PDB entry 6QPC | electron microscopy, 3.50 A resolution | chains A and B

Chain A (and B):
Name: Anoctamin-6
From: Mus musculus
Notes: chain B of this document is another copy of the same molecule, construct and numbering; everything in this record applies to it too
UniProt: Q6P9J9 (ANO6_MOUSE); residues 1-911 here = UniProt positions 1-911
Chain sequence (911 residues; row label = number of the first residue in the row):
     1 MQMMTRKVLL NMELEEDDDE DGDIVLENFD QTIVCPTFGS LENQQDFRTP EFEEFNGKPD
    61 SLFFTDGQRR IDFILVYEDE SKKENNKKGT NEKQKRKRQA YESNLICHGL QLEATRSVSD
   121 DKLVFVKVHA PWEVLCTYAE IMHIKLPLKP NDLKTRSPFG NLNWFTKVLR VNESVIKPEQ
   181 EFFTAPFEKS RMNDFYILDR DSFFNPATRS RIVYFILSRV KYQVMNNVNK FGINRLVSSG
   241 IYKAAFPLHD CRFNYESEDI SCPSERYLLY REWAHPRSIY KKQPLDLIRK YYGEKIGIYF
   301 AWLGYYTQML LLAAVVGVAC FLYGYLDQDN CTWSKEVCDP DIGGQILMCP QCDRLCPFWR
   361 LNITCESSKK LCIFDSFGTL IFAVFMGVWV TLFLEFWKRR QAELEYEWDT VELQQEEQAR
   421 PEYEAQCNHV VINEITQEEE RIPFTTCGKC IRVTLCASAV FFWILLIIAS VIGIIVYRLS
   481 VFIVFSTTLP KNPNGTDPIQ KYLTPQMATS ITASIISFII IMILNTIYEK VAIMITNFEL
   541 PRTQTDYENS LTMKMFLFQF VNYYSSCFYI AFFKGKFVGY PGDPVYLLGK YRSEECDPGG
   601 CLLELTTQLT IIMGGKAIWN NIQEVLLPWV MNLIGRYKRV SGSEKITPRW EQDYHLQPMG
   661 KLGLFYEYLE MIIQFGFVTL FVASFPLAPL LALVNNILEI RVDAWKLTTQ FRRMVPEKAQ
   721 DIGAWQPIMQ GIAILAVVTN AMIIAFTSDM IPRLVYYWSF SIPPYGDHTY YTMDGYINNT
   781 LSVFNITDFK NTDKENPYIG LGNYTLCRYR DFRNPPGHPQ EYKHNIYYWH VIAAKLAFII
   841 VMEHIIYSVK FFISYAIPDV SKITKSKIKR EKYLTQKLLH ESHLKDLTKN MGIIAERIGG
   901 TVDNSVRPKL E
Unresolved in the structure: 1-93, 108-114, 148-201, 215-234, 258-263, 406-460, 488-502, 639-646, 765-771, 788-806, 862-911
Cystine bridges: C331-C372, C338-C365, C349-C807, C352-C356, C596-C601
Bound ions: Ca2+ site 1: N621, E670, E699; Ca2+ site 2: E624, E667, E670, E699, D703
Residues lining bound ligands:
  - 1,2-didecanoyl-sn-glycero-3-phosphocholine (P1O), molecule 1: F572, G575, K576, F577, V578, L735, V738, M742, F746, R810, D811, R813, Y828, I832, L836
  - 1,2-didecanoyl-sn-glycero-3-phosphocholine (P1O), molecule 2: I840, V841, H844

Interface between chain A and chain B:
Contacting residue pairs (27):
  V738(A) - H844(B)
  P764(A) - Q820(B)
  Q820(A) - P764(B)
  N825(A) - I826(B)
  I826(A) - N825(B)
  I826(A) - I826(B)  hydrophobic
  I826(A) - W829(B)
  W829(A) - I826(B)
  W829(A) - W829(B)  hydrophobic
  W829(A) - H830(B)
  W829(A) - A833(B)  hydrophobic
  H830(A) - W829(B)
  A833(A) - W829(B)  hydrophobic
  A833(A) - A833(B)  hydrophobic
  A833(A) - L836(B)
  L836(A) - A833(B)
  L836(A) - L836(B)  hydrophobic
  L836(A) - A837(B)  hydrophobic
  L836(A) - I840(B)  hydrophobic
  A837(A) - L836(B)  hydrophobic
  I839(A) - I840(B)  hydrophobic
  I840(A) - L836(B)  hydrophobic
  I840(A) - I839(B)  hydrophobic
  I840(A) - I840(B)  hydrophobic
  E843(A) - H844(B)  salt bridge
  H844(A) - V738(B)
  H844(A) - E843(B)  salt bridge
Other interface residues (no listed pair), chain A (18 interface residues in all): M553, M742, H824, I832
Other interface residues (no listed pair), chain B (18 interface residues in all): M742, H824, I832, Y855

Overview:
Chain A and chain B each contribute 18 residues to their interface; the contacts include 2 salt bridges. Its
one salt-bridged contact is E843(A)-H844(B). Chain A binds 1,2-didecanoyl-sn-glycero-3-phosphocholine. The
Ca2+ site 1 is built by N621(A), E670(A) and E699(A).
Both chains are Anoctamin-6 (Mus musculus). Entry 6QPC (Cryo-EM structure of calcium-bound mTMEM16F lipid
scramblase in nanodisc) was determined by electron microscopy, deposited together with 6QP6, 6QPB and 6QPI.
